PDB entry 5GT0 | X-ray diffraction, 2.82 A resolution | chains D and I of the 10 polymer chains in the assembly

== Chain D ==
Name: Histone H2B type 1-J
Source organism: Homo sapiens
UniProt: P62807 (H2B1C_HUMAN); residues 1-125 here correspond to UniProt positions 2-126 (UniProt number = residue number + 1)
Chain sequence (125 residues; each row starts with the number of its first residue):
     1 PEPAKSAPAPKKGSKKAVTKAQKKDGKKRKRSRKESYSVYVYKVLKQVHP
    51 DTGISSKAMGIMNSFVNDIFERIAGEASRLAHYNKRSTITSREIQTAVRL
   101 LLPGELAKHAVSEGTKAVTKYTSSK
Unresolved in the structure: 1-27
Swiss-Prot annotation at these positions:
  - modified residue: Pro1 (N-acetylproline), Glu2 (ADP-ribosyl glutamic acid), Lys5 (N6-(2-hydroxyisobutyryl)lysine), Ser6 (ADP-ribosylserine), Lys11 (N6-(beta-hydroxybutyryl)lysine), Lys12 (N6-(2-hydroxyisobutyryl)lysine), Ser14 (Phosphoserine), Lys15 (N6-acetyllysine), Lys16 (N6-(beta-hydroxybutyryl)lysine), Lys20 (N6-(2-hydroxyisobutyryl)lysine), Lys23 (N6-(2-hydroxyisobutyryl)lysine), Lys24 (N6-(2-hydroxyisobutyryl)lysine), Lys34 (N6-(2-hydroxyisobutyryl)lysine), Glu35 (PolyADP-ribosyl glutamic acid), Ser36 (Phosphoserine), Lys43 (N6-(2-hydroxyisobutyryl)lysine), Lys46 (N6-(2-hydroxyisobutyryl)lysine), Lys57 (N6,N6-dimethyllysine), Arg79 (Dimethylated arginine), Lys85 (N6,N6,N6-trimethyllysine) and 6 more in UniProt
  - glycosylation: Ser112 (O-linked (GlcNAc) serine)
  - cross-link (Glycyl lysine isopeptide (Lys-Gly)): Lys5 (interchain with G-Cter in SUMO2), Lys20 (interchain with G-Cter in SUMO2), Lys34 (interchain with G-Cter in ubiquitin), Lys120 (interchain with G-Cter in ubiquitin)

== Chain I ==
Molecule: 146-nt DNA strand
Source organism: Homo sapiens
Sequence (146 nucleotides; each row starts with the number of its first residue):
     1 ATCAATATCCACCTGCAGATTCTACCAAAAGTGTATTTGGAAACTGCTCC
    51 ATCAAAAGGCATGTTCAGCTGAATTCAGCTGAACATGCCTTTTGATGGAG
   101 CAGTTTCCAAATACACTTTTGGTAGAATCTGCAGGTGGATATTGAT
Metal / ion sites: Mn2+ site 1 near DG100 (its only coordinating residue here); Mn2+ site 2 near DT106 (its only coordinating residue here); Mn2+ site 3 near DG121 (its only coordinating residue here); Mn2+ site 4 near DG134 (its only coordinating residue here)

== Interface between chain D and chain I ==
Contacting residue pairs - 16 pairs, chain D then chain I:
  Arg29(D) - DG103(I)  base contact
  Lys30(D) - DT104(I)  phosphate contact
  Ser32(D) - DG103(I)  hydrogen bond to the phosphate
  Arg33(D) - DA27(I)  hydrogen bond to the sugar
  Glu35(D) - DA28(I)  sugar contact
  Glu35(D) - DA29(I)  phosphate contact
  Tyr42(D) - DT20(I)  hydrogen bond to the phosphate
  Gly53(D) - DT20(I)  phosphate contact
  Ile54(D) - DA19(I)  sugar contact
  Ile54(D) - DT20(I)  hydrogen bond to the phosphate
  Ser55(D) - DA19(I)  phosphate contact
  Ser56(D) - DA19(I)  hydrogen bond to the phosphate
  Arg86(D) - DG39(I)  phosphate contact
  Ser87(D) - DT38(I)  hydrogen bond to the phosphate
  Ser87(D) - DG39(I)  hydrogen bond to the phosphate
  Thr88(D) - DG39(I)  hydrogen bond to the phosphate
Also at the interface, not in a pair above, chain D (15 interface residues in all): Lys34, Lys85
Also at the interface, not in a pair above, chain I (12 interface residues in all): DC26, DG40, DA102

== In short ==
Chain D and chain I form an interface of 15 and 12 residues respectively; the contacts include 8 hydrogen
bonds. Polar contacts include Arg33(D)-DA27(I), Ser32(D)-DG103(I) and Tyr42(D)-DT20(I).
Chain D is Histone H2B type 1-J and chain I is a 146-nt DNA strand, both from Homo sapiens; the structure,
Crystal structure of nucleosome complex with human testis-specific histone variants, Th2a, was determined by
X-ray diffraction together with 5GSU and 5GT3 from the same study.
